3HLA - chains A and B; structure by X-ray diffraction, 2.60 A resolution.

Chain A:
Protein: Class I histocompatibility antigen (HLA-A2.1) (alpha chain)
Organism: Homo sapiens
UniProt: P01892 (1A02_HUMAN); residues 1-270 here correspond to UniProt positions 25-294 (UniProt number = residue number + 24)
Sequence (270 residues; row label = number of the first residue in the row):
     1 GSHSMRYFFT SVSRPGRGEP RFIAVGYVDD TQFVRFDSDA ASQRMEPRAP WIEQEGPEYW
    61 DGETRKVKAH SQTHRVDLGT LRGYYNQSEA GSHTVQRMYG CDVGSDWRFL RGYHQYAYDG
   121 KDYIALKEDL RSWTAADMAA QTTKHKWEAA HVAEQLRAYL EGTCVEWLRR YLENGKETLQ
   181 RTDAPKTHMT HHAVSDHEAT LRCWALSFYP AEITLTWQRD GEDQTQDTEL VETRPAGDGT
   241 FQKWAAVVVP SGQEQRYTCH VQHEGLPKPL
Disulfides: Cys101-Cys164, Cys203-Cys259

Chain B:
Protein: Beta 2-microglobulin
Organism: Homo sapiens
UniProt: P61769 (B2MG_HUMAN); residues 1-99 here correspond to UniProt positions 21-119 (UniProt number = residue number + 20)
Sequence (99 residues; each row starts with the number of its first residue):
     1 IQRTPKIQVY SRHPAENGKS NFLNCYVSGF HPSDIEVDLL KNGERIEKVE HSDLSFSKDW
    61 SFYLLYYTEF TPTEKDEYAC RVNHVTLSQP KIVKWDRDM
Disulfides: Cys25-Cys80

Interface between chain A and chain B:
Pairs across the interface (54):
  Phe8(A) with Ser55(B); Phe56(B), hydrophobic
  Phe9(A) with Phe56(B)
  Thr10(A) with Phe56(B); Phe62(B)
  Val12(A) with Ser33(B)
  Ile23(A) with Leu54(B)
  Val25(A) with Leu54(B)
  Tyr27(A) with Ser55(B); Tyr63(B), hydrogen bond
  Gln32(A) with Asp53(B), hydrogen bond
  Arg35(A) with Asp53(B), salt bridge
  Arg48(A) with Asp53(B), salt bridge
  Thr94(A) with His31(B)
  Gln96(A) with His31(B), hydrogen bond; Phe56(B); Trp60(B), hydrogen bond (side chain-backbone); Phe62(B)
  Arg97(A) with Phe56(B)
  Gln115(A) with Trp60(B)
  Tyr116(A) with Trp60(B)
  Ala117(A) with Trp60(B), hydrophobic
  Asp119(A) with Ile1(B), hydrogen bond (backbone-backbone)
  Gly120(A) with Ile1(B); Arg3(B), hydrogen bond (backbone-side chain); His31(B); Trp60(B)
  Lys121(A) with Ile1(B)
  Asp122(A) with Trp60(B), hydrogen bond
  His192(A) with Asp98(B), salt bridge
  Arg202(A) with Asp98(B); Met99(B)
  Trp204(A) with Asp98(B); Met99(B)
  Val231(A) with Gln8(B)
  Glu232(A) with Lys6(B), salt bridge; Gln8(B), hydrogen bond (backbone-side chain); Tyr26(B); Ser28(B), hydrogen bond
  Arg234(A) with Gln8(B), hydrogen bond; Tyr10(B); Met99(B), hydrogen bond (side chain-backbone)
  Pro235(A) with Tyr10(B), hydrogen bond (backbone-side chain); Tyr26(B); Leu65(B), hydrophobic
  Ala236(A) with Arg12(B), hydrogen bond (backbone-side chain); Asn24(B), hydrogen bond (backbone-side chain)
  Gly237(A) with Arg12(B), hydrogen bond (backbone-side chain); Leu65(B)
  Asp238(A) with Arg12(B)
  Gln242(A) with Tyr10(B); Ser11(B), hydrogen bond (side chain-backbone); Arg12(B), hydrogen bond (side chain-backbone)
  Trp244(A) with Met99(B), hydrogen bond (side chain-backbone)
Interface residues without a listed pair, chain A (35 interface residues in all): Met98, Leu206, Thr233
Interface residues without a listed pair, chain B (26 interface residues in all): His13, Pro14, Asp34, Asp59

Overview:
35 residues of chain A and 26 residues of chain B are in contact, with 18 hydrogen bonds and 4 salt bridges.
Among the polar pairs are Arg35(A)-Asp53(B), Arg48(A)-Asp53(B) and His192(A)-Asp98(B).
Here chain A is Class I histocompatibility antigen (HLA-A2.1) (alpha chain) and chain B is Beta
2-microglobulin, both from Homo sapiens. Entry 3HLA (Human class I histocompatibility antigen A2.1) was
determined by X-ray diffraction.
